4YMU - chains D and C of the 4 polymer chains in the assembly; structure by X-ray diffraction, 2.50 A resolution.

Chain D (and C):
Name: ABC-type amino acid transport system, permease component
From: Caldanaerobacter subterraneus subsp. tengcongensis MB4
Notes: chain C of this document is another copy of the same molecule, construct and numbering; everything in this record applies to it too
UniProtKB: Q8RCC3 (Q8RCC3_CALS4); residues 1-220 here = UniProt positions 1-220
Amino-acid sequence (220 residues; row label = number of the first residue in the row):
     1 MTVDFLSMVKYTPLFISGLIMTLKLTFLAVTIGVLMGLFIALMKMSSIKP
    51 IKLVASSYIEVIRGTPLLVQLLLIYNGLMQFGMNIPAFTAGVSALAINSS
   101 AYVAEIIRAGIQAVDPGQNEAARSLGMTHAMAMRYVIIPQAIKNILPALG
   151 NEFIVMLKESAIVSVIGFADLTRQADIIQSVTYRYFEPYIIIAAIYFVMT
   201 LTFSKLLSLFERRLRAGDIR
Not modelled in the structure: 216-220 (chain C: 215-220)
Small-molecule neighbours: arginine (ARG): Thr65, Pro66, Leu67, Asn98, Ser99, Tyr102, Glu152, Val155, Met156, Glu159
What the authors report for this chain:
  - mutagenesis - Y189A: abolished catalytic activity
  - mutagenesis - E152A: increased catalytic activity (ArtI/Arg/His-stimulated ATPase activity)

Chain D / chain C interface:
Pairs across the interface (65; chain D residue first):
  Met1(D) - Gln80(C)  hydrogen bond (backbone-backbone)
  Glu60(D) - Phe197(C)
  Glu60(D) - Leu201(C)
  Val61(D) - Phe197(C)  hydrophobic
  Arg63(D) - Lys158(C)  hydrogen bond (backbone-side chain)
  Gly64(D) - Lys158(C)
  Gly64(D) - Tyr196(C)
  Gly64(D) - Phe197(C)
  Gly64(D) - Thr200(C)  hydrogen bond (backbone-side chain)
  Thr65(D) - Lys158(C)
  Thr65(D) - Ala193(C)  hydrogen bond (side chain-backbone)
  Thr65(D) - Tyr196(C)
  Pro66(D) - Lys158(C)
  Pro66(D) - Tyr196(C)
  Leu68(D) - Ala161(C)
  Leu68(D) - Ser164(C)
  Val69(D) - Thr172(C)
  Val69(D) - Ile192(C)  hydrophobic
  Val69(D) - Tyr196(C)  hydrophobic
  Leu72(D) - Tyr189(C)
  Leu73(D) - Phe186(C)
  Leu73(D) - Tyr189(C)  hydrophobic
  Asn76(D) - Tyr185(C)
  Asn76(D) - Tyr189(C)  hydrogen bond
  Gly77(D) - Tyr185(C)
  Gly77(D) - Phe186(C)
  Gln80(D) - Met1(C)  hydrogen bond (backbone-backbone)
  Gln80(D) - Arg184(C)
  Gln80(D) - Tyr185(C)  hydrogen bond (side chain-backbone)
  Gln80(D) - Phe186(C)  hydrogen bond (side chain-backbone)
  Gln80(D) - Glu187(C)  hydrogen bond
  Phe81(D) - Phe186(C)  hydrophobic
  Tyr102(D) - Lys158(C)  hydrogen bond
  Lys158(D) - Arg63(C)  hydrogen bond (side chain-backbone)
  Lys158(D) - Gly64(C)
  Lys158(D) - Thr65(C)
  Lys158(D) - Pro66(C)
  Lys158(D) - Tyr102(C)  hydrogen bond
  Ala161(D) - Leu68(C)
  Ser164(D) - Leu68(C)
  Val165(D) - Val165(C)  hydrophobic
  Thr172(D) - Val69(C)
  Arg184(D) - Gln80(C)
  Tyr185(D) - Asn76(C)
  Tyr185(D) - Gly77(C)
  Tyr185(D) - Gln80(C)  hydrogen bond (backbone-side chain)
  Phe186(D) - Leu73(C)
  Phe186(D) - Gly77(C)
  Phe186(D) - Gln80(C)  hydrogen bond (backbone-side chain)
  Phe186(D) - Phe81(C)  hydrophobic
  Glu187(D) - Gln80(C)  hydrogen bond
  Tyr189(D) - Leu72(C)
  Tyr189(D) - Leu73(C)  hydrophobic
  Tyr189(D) - Asn76(C)
  Ala193(D) - Thr65(C)  hydrogen bond (backbone-side chain)
  Ala193(D) - Val69(C)  hydrophobic
  Tyr196(D) - Gly64(C)
  Tyr196(D) - Thr65(C)
  Tyr196(D) - Pro66(C)
  Tyr196(D) - Val69(C)  hydrophobic
  Phe197(D) - Glu60(C)
  Phe197(D) - Val61(C)  hydrophobic
  Phe197(D) - Gly64(C)
  Thr200(D) - Gly64(C)  hydrogen bond (side chain-backbone)
  Leu201(D) - Glu60(C)
Also at the interface, not in a pair above, chain D (38 interface residues in all): Leu78, Glu159, Ile162, Asp176, Tyr183, Ile190, Ile192
Also at the interface, not in a pair above, chain C (38 interface residues in all): Val3, Glu159, Ile162, Asp176, Tyr183, Ile190

Summary:
Chain D and chain C each contribute 38 residues to their interface; the contacts include 17 hydrogen bonds.
Among the polar pairs are Arg63(D)-Lys158(C), Gly64(D)-Thr200(C) and Thr65(D)-Ala193(C). Ligands of chain D:
arginine. The paper reports that Y189A of chain D abolishes catalytic activity; E152A of chain D increases
catalytic activity (ArtI/Arg/His-stimulated ATPase activity).
Chain D and chain C are both ABC-type amino acid transport system, permease component (Caldanaerobacter
subterraneus subsp. tengcongensis MB4); the structure, Crystal structure of an amino acid ABC transporter
complex with arginines and ATPs, was determined by X-ray diffraction together with 4YMS, 4YMT, 4YMV, 4YMW and
4YMX from the same study.
